PDB entry 5NJW | X-ray diffraction, 1.25 A resolution | chain A

# Chain A
Name: Blr6230 protein
From: Bradyrhizobium diazoefficiens USDA 110
UniProtKB: Q89GW5 (Q89GW5_BRADU); residues 1-294 here = UniProt positions 1-294
Sequence (294 residues; numbered 1 to 294; the number before each row is that of its first residue):
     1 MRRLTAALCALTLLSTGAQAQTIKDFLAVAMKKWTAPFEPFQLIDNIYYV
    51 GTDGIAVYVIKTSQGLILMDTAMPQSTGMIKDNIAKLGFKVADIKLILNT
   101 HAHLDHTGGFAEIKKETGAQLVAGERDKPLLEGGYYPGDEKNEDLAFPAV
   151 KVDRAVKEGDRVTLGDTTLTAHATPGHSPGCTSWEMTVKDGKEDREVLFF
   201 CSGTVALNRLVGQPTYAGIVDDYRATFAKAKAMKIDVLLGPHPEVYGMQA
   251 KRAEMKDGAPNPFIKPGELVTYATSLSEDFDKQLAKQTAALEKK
Not modelled in the structure: 1-20
Disulfides: C181-C201
Bound ions: Zn2+ site 1: H101, H103, H177 (together with hydroxide ion); Zn2+ site 2: D105, H106, H242 (together with boric acid, hydroxide ion); Zn2+ site 3: E158, H172, K229, K294
Small-molecule neighbours:
  - boric acid (BO3): W34, H101, D105, H106, H177, S202, T204, A206, H242
  - hydroxide ion (OH): H101, H103, D105, H106, H177, H242

# Summary
Chain A binds boric acid and hydroxide ion. H101, H103 and H177 form the Zn2+ site 1. D105, H106 and H242 form
the Zn2+ site 2.
Chain A is Blr6230 protein (Bradyrhizobium diazoefficiens USDA 110); the structure, Crystal Structure of BJP-1
metallo beta-lactamase in complex with boric acid, was determined by X-ray diffraction together with 5NGG from
the same study.
